PDB entry 5FV8 | X-ray diffraction, 1.99 A resolution | chains A and E

[Chain A]
Name: FOSW
Amino-acid sequence (38 residues; numbered 0 to 37; the number before each row is that of its first residue; numbering starts at 0):
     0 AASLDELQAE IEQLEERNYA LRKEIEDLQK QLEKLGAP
Not modelled in the structure: 37

[Chain E]
Name: CJUN
Amino-acid sequence (38 residues; row label = number of the first residue in the row; numbering starts at 0):
     0 AASIARLEEK VKTLKAQNYE LASTANMLRE QVAQLGAP
Small-molecule neighbours: jeffamine (JEF; O-(O-(2-aminopropyl)-o'-(2-methoxyethyl)polypropylene glycol 500)): Tyr-18, Ala-21, Ser-22, Asn-25

[Interface between chain A and chain E]
Contacting residue pairs - 40 pairs, chain A then chain E:
  Leu-3(A) with Ser-2(E); Ile-3(E), hydrophobic; Leu-6(E), hydrophobic
  Leu-6(A) with Leu-6(E), hydrophobic
  Gln-7(A) with Leu-6(E)
  Glu-9(A) with Val-10(E); Lys-14(E), salt bridge
  Ile-10(A) with Leu-6(E), hydrophobic; Lys-9(E); Val-10(E), hydrophobic; Leu-13(E), hydrophobic
  Leu-13(A) with Val-10(E); Leu-13(E), hydrophobic; Lys-14(E); Asn-17(E), hydrogen bond (backbone-side chain)
  Glu-14(A) with Leu-13(E)
  Arg-16(A) with Asn-17(E)
  Asn-17(A) with Gln-16(E), hydrogen bond; Asn-17(E), hydrogen bond; Leu-20(E)
  Leu-20(A) with Asn-17(E); Leu-20(E), hydrophobic; Ala-21(E), hydrophobic
  Arg-21(A) with Gln-16(E), hydrogen bond
  Glu-23(A) with Arg-28(E)
  Ile-24(A) with Leu-20(E); Thr-23(E); Ala-24(E), hydrophobic; Leu-27(E), hydrophobic
  Leu-27(A) with Ala-24(E); Leu-27(E), hydrophobic; Arg-28(E); Val-31(E)
  Gln-30(A) with Val-31(E)
  Leu-31(A) with Leu-27(E), hydrophobic; Gln-30(E); Leu-34(E), hydrophobic
  Leu-34(A) with Val-31(E); Leu-34(E), hydrophobic; Gly-35(E)
Other interface residues (no listed pair), chain A (18 interface residues in all): Gln-28
Other interface residues (no listed pair), chain E (20 interface residues in all): Glu-7

[Summary]
Chain A and chain E form an interface of 18 and 20 residues respectively; the contacts include 4 hydrogen
bonds and 1 salt bridge. Polar pairs include Glu-9(A)/Lys-14(E), Leu-13(A)/Asn-17(E) and Asn-17(A)/Gln-16(E).
Bound to chain E: jeffamine.
Chain A is FOSW and chain E is CJUN; the structure, Structure of cJun-FosW coiled coil complex, was determined
by X-ray diffraction.
